Entry 4QGA (X-ray diffraction, 1.94 A resolution); this record covers chains A and B.

Chain A (and B):
Molecule: Thymidylate kinase
Source organism: Staphylococcus aureus subsp. aureus
Notes: EC 2.7.4.9; fragment: tmk; chain B of this document is another copy of the same molecule, construct and numbering; everything in this record applies to it too
UniProtKB: Q6GJI9 (KTHY_STAAR); residue numbers follow UniProt; this construct covers 1-205
Sequence (205 residues; numbered 1 to 205; the number before each row is that of its first residue):
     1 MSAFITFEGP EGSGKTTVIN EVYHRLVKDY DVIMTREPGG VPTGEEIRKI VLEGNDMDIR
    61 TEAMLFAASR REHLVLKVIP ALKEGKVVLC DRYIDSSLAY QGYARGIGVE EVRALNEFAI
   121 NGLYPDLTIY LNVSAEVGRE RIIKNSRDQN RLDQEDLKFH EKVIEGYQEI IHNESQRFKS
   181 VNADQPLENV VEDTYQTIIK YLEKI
Disordered / not traced: 1, 146-152, 205 (chain B: 1, 147-152)
Small-molecule neighbours: 31Z (2-(3-chlorophenoxy)-3-fluoro-4-{[(3S)-3-(5-methyl-2,4-dioxo-3,4-dihydropyrimidin-1(2H)-yl)piperidin-1-yl]methyl}benzoic acid): Glu-11, Glu-37, Pro-38, Ile-47, Arg-48, Val-51, Leu-52, Leu-65, Phe-66, Ser-69, Arg-70, Arg-92, Ser-96, Ser-97, Tyr-100, Gln-101

How chain A and chain B interact:
Residue-residue contacts (41; chain A residue first):
  Thr-43(A) / Ile-50(B)
  Glu-46(A) / Ile-50(B)
  Ile-50(A) / Glu-46(B)
  Ile-50(A) / Ile-47(B)
  Ile-50(A) / Ile-50(B)  hydrophobic
  Asp-58(A) / Arg-71(B)  salt bridge
  Asp-58(A) / Glu-72(B)
  Asp-58(A) / Val-75(B)
  Arg-60(A) / Arg-71(B)
  Arg-60(A) / Phe-118(B)  hydrogen bond (side chain-backbone)
  Arg-60(A) / Asn-121(B)  hydrogen bond
  Thr-61(A) / Arg-71(B)
  Thr-61(A) / Glu-72(B)  hydrogen bond
  Ala-63(A) / Phe-118(B)  hydrophobic
  Met-64(A) / Ala-67(B)
  Met-64(A) / Ala-68(B)  hydrophobic
  Met-64(A) / Arg-71(B)
  Met-64(A) / Phe-118(B)  hydrophobic
  Met-64(A) / Ala-119(B)  hydrophobic
  Ala-67(A) / Met-64(B)
  Ala-68(A) / Met-64(B)  hydrophobic
  Ala-68(A) / Leu-65(B)  hydrophobic
  Arg-71(A) / Asp-58(B)  salt bridge
  Arg-71(A) / Arg-60(B)
  Arg-71(A) / Thr-61(B)
  Arg-71(A) / Met-64(B)
  Glu-72(A) / Asp-58(B)
  Glu-72(A) / Thr-61(B)  hydrogen bond
  Val-75(A) / Asp-58(B)
  Ile-107(A) / Phe-118(B)  hydrophobic
  Glu-111(A) / Phe-118(B)
  Leu-115(A) / Leu-115(B)  hydrophobic
  Leu-115(A) / Phe-118(B)  hydrophobic
  Phe-118(A) / Arg-60(B)  hydrogen bond (backbone-side chain)
  Phe-118(A) / Ala-63(B)  hydrophobic
  Phe-118(A) / Met-64(B)  hydrophobic
  Phe-118(A) / Ile-107(B)  hydrophobic
  Phe-118(A) / Glu-111(B)
  Phe-118(A) / Leu-115(B)  hydrophobic
  Ala-119(A) / Met-64(B)  hydrophobic
  Asn-121(A) / Arg-60(B)  hydrogen bond
Interface residues without a listed pair, chain A (23 interface residues in all): Ile-47, Met-57, Leu-65, Val-112
Interface residues without a listed pair, chain B (24 interface residues in all): Thr-43, Met-57, Val-112, Glu-117

Summary:
The interface between chain A and chain B involves 23 residues on one side and 24 on the other; the contacts
include 6 hydrogen bonds and 2 salt bridges. Polar contacts include Asp-58(A)/Arg-71(B), Arg-60(A)/Phe-118(B)
and Arg-60(A)/Asn-121(B). Chain A binds compound 31Z.
Chain A and chain B are both Thymidylate kinase (Staphylococcus aureus subsp. aureus); the structure, S.aureus
TMK in complex with potent inhibitor compound 19,
2-(3-CHLOROPHENOXY)-3-FLUORO-4-{[(3S)-3-(5-METHYL-2,4-DIOXO-3,4-DIHYDROPYRIMIDIN-1(2H)-YL)PIPERIDIN-1-YL]METHYL}BENZOIC
ACID, was determined by X-ray diffraction (same publication as 4QG7, 4QGF, 4QGG and 4QGH).
